PDB entry 8G7E | electron microscopy, 3.90 A resolution | chains R and I of the 8 polymer chains in the assembly

[Chain R]
Molecule: 47-nt RNA strand
From: Escherichia coli
Sequence (47 nucleotides; numbered 1 to 47; the number before each row is that of its first residue):
     1 GCAGAGGUUC UAGCUACACC CUCUAUAAAA AACUAAGGAC CACACGA
Ion coordination: Mg2+: A47 (shared with 3 residues of chain J)
Ligand contacts: 7-deaza-7-aminomethyl-guanine (PRF): G7, U8, G13, C14, A18, C19, C20, A30, A31, A32

[Chain I]
Protein: DNA-directed RNA polymerase subunit beta
From: Escherichia coli
UniProtKB: A7ZUK1 (RPOB_ECO24); residues 1-1341 here = UniProt positions 1-1341
Chain sequence (1341 residues; row label = number of the first residue in the row):
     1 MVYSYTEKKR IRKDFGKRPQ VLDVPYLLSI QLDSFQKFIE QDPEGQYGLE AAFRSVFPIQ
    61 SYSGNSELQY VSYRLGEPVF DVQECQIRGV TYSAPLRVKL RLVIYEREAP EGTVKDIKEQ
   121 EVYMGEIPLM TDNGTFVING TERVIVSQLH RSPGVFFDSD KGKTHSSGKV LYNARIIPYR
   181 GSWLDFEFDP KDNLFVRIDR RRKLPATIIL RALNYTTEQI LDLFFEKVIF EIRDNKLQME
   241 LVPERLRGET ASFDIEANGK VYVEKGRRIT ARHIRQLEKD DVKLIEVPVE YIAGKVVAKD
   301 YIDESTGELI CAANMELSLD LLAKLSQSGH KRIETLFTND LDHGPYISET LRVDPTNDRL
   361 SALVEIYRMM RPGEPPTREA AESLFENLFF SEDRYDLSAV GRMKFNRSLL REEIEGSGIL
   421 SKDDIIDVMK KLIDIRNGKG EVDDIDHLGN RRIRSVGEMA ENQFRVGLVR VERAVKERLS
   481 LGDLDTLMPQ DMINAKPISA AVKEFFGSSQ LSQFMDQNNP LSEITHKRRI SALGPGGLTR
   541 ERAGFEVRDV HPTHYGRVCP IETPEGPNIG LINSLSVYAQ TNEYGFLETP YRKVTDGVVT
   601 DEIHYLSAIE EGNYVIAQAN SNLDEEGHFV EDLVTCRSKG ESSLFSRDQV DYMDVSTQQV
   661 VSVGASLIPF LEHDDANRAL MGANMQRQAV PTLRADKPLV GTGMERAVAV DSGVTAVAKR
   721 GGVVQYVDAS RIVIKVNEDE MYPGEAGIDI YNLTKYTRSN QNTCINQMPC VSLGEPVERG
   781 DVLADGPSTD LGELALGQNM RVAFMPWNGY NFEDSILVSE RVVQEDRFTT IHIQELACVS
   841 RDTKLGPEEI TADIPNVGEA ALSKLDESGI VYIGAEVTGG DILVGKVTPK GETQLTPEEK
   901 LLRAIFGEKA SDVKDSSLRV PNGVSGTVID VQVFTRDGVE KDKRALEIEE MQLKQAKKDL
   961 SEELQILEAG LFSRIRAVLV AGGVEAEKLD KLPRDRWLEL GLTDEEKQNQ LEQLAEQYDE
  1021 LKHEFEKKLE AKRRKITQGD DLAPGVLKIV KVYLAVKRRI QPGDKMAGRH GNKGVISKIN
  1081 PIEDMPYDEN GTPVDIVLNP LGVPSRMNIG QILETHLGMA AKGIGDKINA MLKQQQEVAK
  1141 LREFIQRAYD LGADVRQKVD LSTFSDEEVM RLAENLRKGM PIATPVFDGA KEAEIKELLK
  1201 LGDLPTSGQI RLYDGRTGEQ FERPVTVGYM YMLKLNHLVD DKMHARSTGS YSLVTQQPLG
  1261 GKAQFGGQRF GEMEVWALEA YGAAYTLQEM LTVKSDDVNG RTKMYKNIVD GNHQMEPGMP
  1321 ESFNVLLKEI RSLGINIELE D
Not modelled in the structure: 1, 891-914
Curated features (UniProtKB/Swiss-Prot):
  - modified residue (N6-acetyllysine): Lys-1022, Lys-1200

[How chain R and chain I interact]
Pairs across the interface (31):
  C17(R) with Thr-1302(I), hydrogen bond to the base; Lys-1306(I), hydrogen bond to the base
  A35(R) with Tyr-1305(I), phosphate contact
  A36(R) with Gly-1249(I), phosphate contact; Tyr-1251(I), phosphate contact; Gln-1257(I), phosphate contact
  G37(R) with Ser-1250(I), hydrogen bond to the base; Tyr-1251(I), hydrogen bond to the base; Leu-1259(I), base contact; Gln-1264(I), base contact
  G38(R) with Ser-1252(I), phosphate contact; Leu-1253(I), sugar contact; Leu-1259(I), sugar contact; Gln-1264(I), base contact
  A39(R) with Ser-1252(I), phosphate contact
  A42(R) with Gln-510(I), sugar contact
  C43(R) with Gln-510(I), sugar contact; Gln-513(I), hydrogen bond to the phosphate
  A44(R) with Gln-513(I), phosphate contact; Arg-529(I), salt bridge to the phosphate; Arg-540(I), salt bridge to the phosphate; Ile-572(I), phosphate contact
  C45(R) with Pro-564(I), phosphate contact; Arg-687(I), salt bridge to the phosphate; Gln-688(I), hydrogen bond to the sugar; His-1237(I), hydrogen bond to the sugar
  G46(R) with Glu-565(I), phosphate contact; Lys-1065(I), phosphate contact; His-1237(I), sugar contact
  A47(R) with Glu-565(I), phosphate contact; Lys-1073(I), salt bridge to the phosphate
Other interface residues (no listed pair), chain I (28 interface residues in all): Ser-509, Asn-568, Asn-684, Val-1298, Asn-1299

[Summary]
12 residues of chain R face 28 of chain I across their interface, with 7 hydrogen bonds and 4 salt bridges.
Among the polar pairs are C17(R)/Thr-1302(I), C17(R)/Lys-1306(I) and G37(R)/Ser-1250(I). Ligands of chain R:
7-deaza-7-aminomethyl-guanine.
Chain R is a 47-nt RNA strand and chain I is DNA-directed RNA polymerase subunit beta, both from Escherichia
coli; the structure, Cryo-EM structure of 3DVA component 0 of Escherichia coli que-PEC (paused elongation
complex) RNA Polymerase plus ..., was determined by electron microscopy, deposited together with 8F3C, 8G00,
8G1S, 8G2W, 8G4W and 8G8Z.
